PDB entry 5Y92 | X-ray diffraction, 2.00 A resolution | chain A

== Chain A ==
Protein: Receptor-like protein kinase ANXUR2
Organism: Arabidopsis thaliana
Notes: EC 2.7.11.1
UniProt: Q3E8W4 (ANX2_ARATH); residue numbers follow UniProt; this construct covers 28-414
Sequence (387 residues; numbered 28 to 414; the number before each row is that of its first residue):
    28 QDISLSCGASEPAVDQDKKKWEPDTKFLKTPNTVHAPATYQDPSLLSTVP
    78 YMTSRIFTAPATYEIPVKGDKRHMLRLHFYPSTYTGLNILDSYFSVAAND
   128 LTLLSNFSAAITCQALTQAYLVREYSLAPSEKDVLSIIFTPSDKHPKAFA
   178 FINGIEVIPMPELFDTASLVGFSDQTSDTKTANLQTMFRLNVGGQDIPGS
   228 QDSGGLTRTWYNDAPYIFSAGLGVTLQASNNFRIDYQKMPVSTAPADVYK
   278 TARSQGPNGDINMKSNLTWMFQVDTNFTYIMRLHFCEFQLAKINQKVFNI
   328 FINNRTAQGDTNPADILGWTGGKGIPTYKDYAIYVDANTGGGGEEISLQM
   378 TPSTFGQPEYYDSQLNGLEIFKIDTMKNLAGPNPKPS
Glycans and other covalent adducts: glycan linked to N133; N-acetylglucosamine (NAG) linked to N293, N303, N331
Swiss-Prot annotation at these positions:
  - glycosylation (N-linked (GlcNAc...) asparagine): N133, N293, N303, N331

== Summary ==
N-acetylglucosamine is covalently linked to N293, N303 and N331.
Chain A is Receptor-like protein kinase ANXUR2 (Arabidopsis thaliana); the structure, Crystal structure of
ANXUR2 extracellular domain from Arabidopsis thaliana, was determined by X-ray diffraction, deposited together
with 5Y96.
